PDB entry 8H7Q | electron microscopy, 3.80 A resolution | chains D and F of the 15 polymer chains in the assembly

# Chain D
Molecule: Crispr RNA
Sequence (36 nucleotides; each row starts with the number of its first residue):
     9 UUUAUCACCG UGUCCCCAAU CUGGAUAUUU UGUGUG

# Chain F
Name: CRISPR associated protein Cas8
Organism: Synechocystis sp. PCC 6714
Reference sequence: A0A068N458 (A0A068N458_SYNY4); residue numbers follow UniProt; this construct covers 1-301
Chain sequence (301 residues; row label = number of the first residue in the row):
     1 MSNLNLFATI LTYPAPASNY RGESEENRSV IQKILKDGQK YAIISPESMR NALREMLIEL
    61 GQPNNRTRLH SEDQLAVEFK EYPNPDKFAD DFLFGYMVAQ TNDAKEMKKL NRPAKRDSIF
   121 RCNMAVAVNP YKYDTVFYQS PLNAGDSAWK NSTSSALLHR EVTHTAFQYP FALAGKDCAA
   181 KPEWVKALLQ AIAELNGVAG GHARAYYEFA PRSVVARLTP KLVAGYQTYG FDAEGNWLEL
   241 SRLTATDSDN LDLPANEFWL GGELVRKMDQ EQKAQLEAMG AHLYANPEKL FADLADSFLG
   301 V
Disordered / not traced: 1-2

# Chain D / chain F interface
Contacting residue pairs (35):
  C23(D) - Tyr96(F)  sugar contact
  C23(D) - Lys115(F)  sugar contact
  C23(D) - Asp117(F)  phosphate contact
  C24(D) - Phe94(F)  sugar contact
  C24(D) - Gly95(F)  sugar contact
  C24(D) - Tyr96(F)  hydrogen bond to the sugar
  C24(D) - Asp117(F)  phosphate contact
  C25(D) - Arg50(F)  salt bridge to the phosphate
  C25(D) - Arg54(F)  salt bridge to the phosphate
  A26(D) - Glu47(F)  sugar contact
  A26(D) - Ser48(F)  sugar contact
  A26(D) - Asn51(F)  sugar contact
  A26(D) - Arg68(F)  salt bridge to the phosphate
  A27(D) - Tyr20(F)  hydrogen bond to the sugar
  A27(D) - Arg21(F)  salt bridge to the phosphate
  A27(D) - Glu23(F)  base contact
  A27(D) - Ser45(F)  hydrogen bond to the phosphate
  A27(D) - Glu47(F)  phosphate contact
  U28(D) - Tyr20(F)  phosphate contact
  U28(D) - Gly200(F)  phosphate contact
  C29(D) - Gly200(F)  phosphate contact
  C29(D) - His202(F)  salt bridge to the phosphate
  U30(D) - Arg204(F)  salt bridge to the phosphate
  G31(D) - Tyr138(F)  sugar contact
  G31(D) - Gln139(F)  sugar contact
  G31(D) - Ser140(F)  hydrogen bond to the base
  G31(D) - Pro141(F)  phosphate contact
  G31(D) - Leu142(F)  base contact
  G31(D) - Arg204(F)  salt bridge to the phosphate
  G32(D) - Gln139(F)  base contact
  G32(D) - Pro141(F)  phosphate contact
  A33(D) - Phe137(F)  base contact
  A33(D) - Tyr138(F)  phosphate contact
  A33(D) - Gln139(F)  hydrogen bond to the phosphate
  A33(D) - Leu157(F)  base contact
Other interface residues (no listed pair), chain F (27 interface residues in all): Arg66, Leu75

# Summary
11 residues of chain D face 27 of chain F across their interface, with 5 hydrogen bonds and 7 salt bridges.
Polar contacts include G31(D)-Ser140(F), C24(D)-Tyr96(F) and A27(D)-Tyr20(F).
Chain D is Crispr RNA and chain F is CRISPR associated protein Cas8 (Synechocystis sp. PCC 6714); the
structure, Cryo-EM structure of Synechocystis sp. PCC6714 Cascade at 3.8 angstrom resolution, was determined
by electron microscopy.
